PDB entry 7K04 | electron microscopy, 9.25 A resolution (very low resolution: no residue pairs are listed; an interface is given only as per-side residue counts) | chains 1 and 6 of the 11 polymer chains in the assembly

== Chain 1 ==
Protein: General transcription and DNA repair factor IIH subunit TFB1
From: Saccharomyces cerevisiae (strain ATCC 204508 / S288c)
UniProt: P32776 (TFB1_YEAST); residue numbers follow UniProt; this construct covers 2-642
Amino-acid sequence (642 residues; each row starts with the number of its first residue):
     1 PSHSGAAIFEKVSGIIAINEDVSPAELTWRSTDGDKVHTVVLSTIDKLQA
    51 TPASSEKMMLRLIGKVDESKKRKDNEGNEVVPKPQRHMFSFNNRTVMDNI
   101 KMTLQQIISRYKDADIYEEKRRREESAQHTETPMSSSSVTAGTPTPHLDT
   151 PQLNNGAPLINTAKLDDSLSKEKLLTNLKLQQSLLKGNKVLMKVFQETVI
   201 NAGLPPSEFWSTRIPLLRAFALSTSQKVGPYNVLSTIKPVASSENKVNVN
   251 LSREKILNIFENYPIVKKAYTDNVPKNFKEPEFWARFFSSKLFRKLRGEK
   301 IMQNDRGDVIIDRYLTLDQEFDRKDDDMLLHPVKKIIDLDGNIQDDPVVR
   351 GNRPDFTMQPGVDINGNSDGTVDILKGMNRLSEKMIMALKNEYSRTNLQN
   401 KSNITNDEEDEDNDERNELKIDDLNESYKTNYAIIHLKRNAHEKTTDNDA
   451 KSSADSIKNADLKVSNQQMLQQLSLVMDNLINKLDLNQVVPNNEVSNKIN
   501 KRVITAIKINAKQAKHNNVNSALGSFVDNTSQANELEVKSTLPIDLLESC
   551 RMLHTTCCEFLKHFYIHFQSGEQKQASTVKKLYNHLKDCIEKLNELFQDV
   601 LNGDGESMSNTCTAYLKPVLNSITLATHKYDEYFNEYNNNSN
Not modelled in the structure: 121-167, 356-367, 394-464, 520-536, 568-572, 640-642
Differences from the reference sequence: insertion (1)

== Chain 6 ==
Protein: General transcription and DNA repair factor IIH subunit SSL1
From: Saccharomyces cerevisiae (strain ATCC 204508 / S288c)
UniProt: Q04673 (SSL1_YEAST); numbering as in UniProt (aligned over 1-461)
Amino-acid sequence (461 residues; numbered 1 to 461; the number before each row is that of its first residue):
     1 MAPVVISESEEDEDRVAITRRTKRQVHFDGEGDDRVDQQQQQHSSSHRDR
    51 DKHVQRKKKKRLSNRNLQGSNGGYAWEDEIKRSWDLVKVDDEGDMASLVA
   101 SIVEARKKRTAKKNITPYQRGIIRSLILTLDCSEAMLEKDLRPNRHAMII
   151 QYAIDFVHEFFDQNPISQMGIIIMRNGLAQLVSQVSGNPQDHIDALKSIR
   201 KQEPKGNPSLQNALEMARGLLLPVPAHCTREVLIVFGSLSTTDPGDIHQT
   251 IDSLVSEKIRVKVLGLSAQVAICKELCKATNYGDESFYKILLDETHLKEL
   301 FNEAVTPLPVNKINKGFTLVKMGFPTRIFEDTPTFCSCHSKLVYGGYFCP
   351 NCHSKVCSLPTVCPCCDLMLILSTHLARSYHHLMPLKTFAEVPTTEKFRS
   401 EDCFSCQSRFPILKNHKNGKLLTSSRYRCEDCKQEFCVDCDVFIHEILHN
   451 CPGCESKPVIT
Not modelled in the structure: 1-106, 458-461
Metal / ion sites: Zn2+ site 1: Cys-336, Cys-338, His-339, Cys-357; Zn2+ site 2: Cys-349, Cys-352, Cys-363, Cys-366; Zn2+ site 3: Cys-403, Cys-406, Cys-437, Cys-440; Zn2+ site 4: Cys-429, Cys-432, Cys-451, Cys-454

== Chain 1 / chain 6 interface ==
At this resolution (9 A) residue pairs are not listed: 19 residues of chain 1 and 20 of chain 6 lie at the interface.

== In short ==
19 residues of chain 1 and 20 residues of chain 6 are in contact. Cys-336(6), Cys-338(6), His-339(6) and
Cys-357(6) form the Zn2+ site 1. The Zn2+ site 2 is built by Cys-349(6), Cys-352(6), Cys-363(6) and
Cys-366(6).
Here chain 1 is General transcription and DNA repair factor IIH subunit TFB1 and chain 6 is General
transcription and DNA repair factor IIH subunit SSL1, both from Saccharomyces cerevisiae (strain ATCC 204508 /
S288c). Entry 7K04 (Structure of TFIIH/Rad4-Rad23-Rad33/DNA in DNA opening) was determined by electron
microscopy, deposited together with 7K01 and 7M2U.
